PDB entry 4AQY | X-ray diffraction, 3.50 A resolution | chains A and J of the 23 polymer chains in the assembly

# Chain A
Molecule: 16S ribosomal RNA
Source organism: Thermus thermophilus
Sequence (1522 nucleotides; each row starts with the number of its first residue; note: 44 numbers in that range are skipped by the numbering (no residue carries them; nothing is unmodelled there); a row labelled like 189A-189L holds insertion residues (189A, then the next letters in order); numbering starts at 0):
     0 UUUGUUGGAGAGUUUGAUCCUGGCUCAGGGUGAACGCUGGCGGCGUGCCU
    50 AAGACAUGCAAGUCGUGCGGGCCG
    76 CGGGGUUUU
    88 ACUCCG
    96 UGGUCAGCGGCGGACGGGUGAGUAACGCGUGGGU
  129A G
   130 ACCUACCCGGAAGAGGGGGACAACCCGGGGAAACUCGGGCUAAUCCCCCA
   180 UGUGGACCCG
189A-189L CCCCUUGGGGUG
   190 UGUCCAAAGGGCUUU
   216 GCCCGCUUCCGGAUGGGCCCGCGUCCCAUCAGCUAGUUGGUGGGGUAAUG
   266 GCCCACCAAGGCGACGACGGGUAGCCGGUCUGAGAGGAUGGCCGGCCACA
   316 GGGGCACUGAGACACGGGCCCCACUCCUACGGGAGGCAGCAGUUAGGAAU
   366 CUUCCGCAAUGGGCGCAAGCCUGACGGAGCGACGCCGCUUGGAGGAAGAA
   416 GCCCUUCGGGGUGUAAACUCCUGA
   441 ACCCGGGACGAAACCCCC
   460 GA
   470 CGAGGGGA
   479 CUGACGGUACCGGGGUAA
   498 UAGCGCCGGCCAACUCCGUGCCAGCAGCCGCGGUAAUACGGAGGGCGCGA
   548 GCGUUACCCGGAUUCACUGGGCGUAAAGGGCGUGUAGGCGGCCUGGGGCG
   598 UCCCAUGUGAAAGACCACGGCUCAACCGUGGGGGAGCGUGGGAUACGCUC
   648 AGGCUAGACGGUGGGAGAGGGUGGUGGAAUUCCCGGAGUAGCGGUGAAAU
   698 GCGCAGAUACCGGGAGGAACGCCGAUGGCGAAGGCAGCCACCUGGUCCAC
   748 CCGUGACGCUGAGGCGCGAAAGCGUGGGGAGCAAACCGGAUUAGAUACCC
   798 GGGUAGUCCACGCCCUAAACGAUGCGCGCUAGGUCUCUGGGUCU
   848 CCUGGGGGCCGAAGCUAACGCGUUAAGCGCGCCGCCUGGGGAGUACGGCC
   898 GCAAGGCUGAAACUCAAAGGAAUUGACGGGGGCCCGCACAAGCGGUGGAG
   948 CAUGUGGUUUAAUUCGAAGCAACGCGAAGAACCUUACCAGGCCUUGACAU
   998 GCUA
 1001A G
  1002 GGAACCCGGGUGAAAGCCUGGGGUGCCCC
1030A-1030D GCGA
  1031 GGGGAGCCCUAGCACAGGUGCUGCAUGGCCGUCGUCAGCUCGUGCCGUGA
  1081 GGUGUUGGGUUAAGUCCCGCAACGAGCGCAACCCCCGCCGUUAGUUGCCA
  1131 GCGGUUCGGCCGGGCACUCUAACGGGACUGCCCGCG
  1168 AAAGCGGGAGGAAGGAGGGGACGACGUCUGGUCAGCAUGGCCCUUACGGC
  1218 CUGGGCGACACACGUGCUACAAUGCCCACUACAAAGCGAUGCCACCCGGC
  1268 AACGGGGAGCUAAUCGCAAAAAGGUGGGCCCAGUUCGGAUUGGGGUCUGC
  1318 AACCCGACCCCAUGAAGCCGGAAUCGCUAGUAAUCGCGGAUCAGCC
 1363A A
  1364 UGCCGCGGUGAAUACGUUCCCGGGCCUUGUACACACCGCCCGUCACGCCA
  1414 UGGGAGCGGGCUCUACCCGAAGUCGCCGG
1442A-1442B GA
  1443 GCCUA
  1452 C
  1456 GGGCAGGCGCCGAGGGUAGGGCCCGUGACUGGGGCGAAGUCGUAACAAGG
  1506 UAGCUGUACCGGAAGGUGCGGCUGGAUCACCUCCUUUCU
Disordered / not traced: 0-4, 1534-1540
Bound ions: Mg2+ site 1: U12, C526, A914; Mg2+ site 2: G15, U920; Mg2+ site 3 near G21 (its only coordinating residue here); Mg2+ site 4 near G22 (its only coordinating residue here); Mg2+ site 5: G46, G394; Mg2+ site 6: C48, G115; Mg2+ site 7 near A53 (its only coordinating residue here); Mg2+ site 8 near A59 (its only coordinating residue here); Mg2+ site 9: G61, U62, G105; Mg2+ site 10: A109, A329, G331; Mg2+ site 11: G115, G117; Mg2+ site 12: A116, G117, G289; 112 more Mg2+ sites not listed; 10 more K+ sites not listed
Ligand contacts:
  - apramycin (AM2), molecule 1: G38, C40, G41, G42, A393, G394, C395, G396, A397, C483, G484, U486, A487
  - apramycin (AM2), molecule 2: U244, C245, C893, G894, G1416, G1417, C1478, C1479, G1480, U1481, G1482
  - apramycin (AM2), molecule 3: G664, A665, G666, G667, G668, U669, C732, A733, G734, C735, C806
  - apramycin (AM2), molecule 4: G818, A819, U820, G854, G855, C856, G867, C868, G869, U871, A872
  - apramycin (AM2), molecule 5: G1405, C1407, A1408, C1409, G1410, G1491, A1492, A1493, G1494, U1495, C1496
Reported in the primary citation:
  - binding site for apramycin: A1408, G1491, A1493, G1494, U1495
  - mutagenesis - A1408G, G1491A, G1491C, G1491U: increased growth in response to apramycin

# Chain J
Name: 30S ribosomal protein S10
Source organism: Thermus thermophilus
UniProtKB: P80375 (RS10_THETH); residues 2-105 here correspond to UniProt positions 1-104 (UniProt number = residue number - 1)
Sequence (104 residues; numbered 2 to 105; the number before each row is that of its first residue):
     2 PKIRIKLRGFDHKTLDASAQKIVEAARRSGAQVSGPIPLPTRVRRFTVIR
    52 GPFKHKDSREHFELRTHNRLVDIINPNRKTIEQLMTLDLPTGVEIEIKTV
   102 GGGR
Disordered / not traced: 2, 101-105
Bound ions: Mg2+: Lys57 (shared with C972(A) of chain A)

# Interface between chain A and chain J
Contacting residue pairs (72):
  G963(A) - Phe54(J)  sugar contact
  A964(A) - Phe54(J)  sugar contact
  A964(A) - Lys55(J)  hydrogen bond to the sugar
  A969(A) - Lys55(J)  salt bridge to the phosphate
  C972(A) - Lys55(J)  sugar contact
  C972(A) - His56(J)  sugar contact
  C972(A) - Lys57(J)  salt bridge to the phosphate
  G973(A) - Phe54(J)  base contact
  G973(A) - Lys55(J)  hydrogen bond to the sugar
  A975(A) - Thr48(J)  base contact
  A975(A) - Arg60(J)  base contact
  C1059(A) - Arg51(J)  sugar contact
  C1059(A) - Gly52(J)  sugar contact
  C1059(A) - Pro53(J)  sugar contact
  C1060(A) - Arg51(J)  sugar contact
  C1060(A) - Gly52(J)  sugar contact
  C1060(A) - His56(J)  sugar contact
  C1060(A) - Ser59(J)  sugar contact
  G1061(A) - His56(J)  hydrogen bond to the sugar
  G1061(A) - Ser59(J)  sugar contact
  C1115(A) - Arg66(J)  salt bridge to the phosphate
  A1123(A) - Ser35(J)  sugar contact
  A1123(A) - Gly36(J)  hydrogen bond to the sugar
  A1123(A) - Pro37(J)  hydrogen bond to the sugar
  A1123(A) - Ile38(J)  sugar contact
  A1123(A) - Pro39(J)  base contact
  G1124(A) - Ser35(J)  phosphate contact
  G1124(A) - Gly36(J)  phosphate contact
  G1124(A) - Ile38(J)  sugar contact
  U1125(A) - Arg5(J)  hydrogen bond to the base
  U1125(A) - Ser35(J)  hydrogen bond to the phosphate
  U1125(A) - Asp73(J)  base contact
  U1150(A) - Pro39(J)  hydrogen bond to the sugar
  U1150(A) - Leu40(J)  sugar contact
  U1150(A) - Pro41(J)  sugar contact
  A1151(A) - Pro39(J)  sugar contact
  A1151(A) - Leu40(J)  sugar contact
  A1151(A) - Pro41(J)  phosphate contact
  A1151(A) - Thr42(J)  hydrogen bond to the phosphate
  A1151(A) - Arg70(J)  phosphate contact
  A1152(A) - His13(J)  hydrogen bond to the phosphate
  A1152(A) - Asp17(J)  sugar contact
  A1152(A) - Thr42(J)  phosphate contact
  A1152(A) - His68(J)  salt bridge to the phosphate
  A1152(A) - Arg70(J)  hydrogen bond to the phosphate
  C1153(A) - His13(J)  salt bridge to the phosphate
  A1188(A) - Arg51(J)  phosphate contact
  C1189(A) - Arg51(J)  salt bridge to the phosphate
  G1197(A) - His56(J)  base contact
  G1198(A) - Phe54(J)  sugar contact
  G1198(A) - Lys55(J)  sugar contact
  U1199(A) - Phe54(J)  sugar contact
  G1202(A) - Phe54(J)  phosphate contact
  G1253(A) - Val44(J)  phosphate contact
  G1253(A) - Arg46(J)  salt bridge to the phosphate
  C1254(A) - Arg43(J)  base contact
  C1254(A) - Val44(J)  phosphate contact
  C1254(A) - Arg45(J)  salt bridge to the phosphate
  G1255(A) - Arg43(J)  hydrogen bond to the base
  G1255(A) - Arg45(J)  salt bridge to the phosphate
  A1279(A) - Lys7(J)  phosphate contact
  A1279(A) - Arg9(J)  hydrogen bond to the phosphate
  A1279(A) - Arg43(J)  hydrogen bond to the sugar
  A1280(A) - Lys7(J)  salt bridge to the phosphate
  A1280(A) - Arg9(J)  salt bridge to the phosphate
  A1280(A) - Leu40(J)  sugar contact
  A1280(A) - Pro41(J)  sugar contact
  C1366(A) - Arg60(J)  hydrogen bond to the sugar
  C1367(A) - Thr48(J)  hydrogen bond to the sugar
  C1367(A) - Arg60(J)  sugar contact
  C1367(A) - His62(J)  sugar contact
  G1368(A) - His62(J)  salt bridge to the phosphate
Other interface residues (no listed pair), chain A (37 interface residues in all): A965, C970, G1058, U1126, G1190, U1281
Other interface residues (no listed pair), chain J (33 interface residues in all): Leu71

# Overview
The interface between chain A and chain J involves 37 residues on one side and 33 on the other; the contacts
include 16 hydrogen bonds and 12 salt bridges. Among the polar pairs are U1125(A)-Arg5(J), G1255(A)-Arg43(J)
and A964(A)-Lys55(J). From the paper: a binding site for apramycin at A1408(A), G1491(A) and A1493(A) among
others; A1408G, G1491A and G1491C of chain A, among others, increase growth in response to apramycin.
Chain A is 16S ribosomal RNA and chain J is 30S ribosomal protein S10, both from Thermus thermophilus; the
structure, Structure of ribosome-apramycin complexes, was determined by X-ray diffraction.
